6KQE - chains C and D of the 9 polymer chains in the assembly; structure by X-ray diffraction, 3.30 A resolution.

# Chain C
Name: DNA-directed RNA polymerase subunit beta
Source organism: Thermus thermophilus (strain HB8 / ATCC 27634 / DSM 579)
Notes: EC 2.7.7.6
UniProt: Q8RQE9 (RPOB_THET8); residue numbers follow UniProt; this construct covers 1-1119
Sequence (1119 residues; each row starts with the number of its first residue):
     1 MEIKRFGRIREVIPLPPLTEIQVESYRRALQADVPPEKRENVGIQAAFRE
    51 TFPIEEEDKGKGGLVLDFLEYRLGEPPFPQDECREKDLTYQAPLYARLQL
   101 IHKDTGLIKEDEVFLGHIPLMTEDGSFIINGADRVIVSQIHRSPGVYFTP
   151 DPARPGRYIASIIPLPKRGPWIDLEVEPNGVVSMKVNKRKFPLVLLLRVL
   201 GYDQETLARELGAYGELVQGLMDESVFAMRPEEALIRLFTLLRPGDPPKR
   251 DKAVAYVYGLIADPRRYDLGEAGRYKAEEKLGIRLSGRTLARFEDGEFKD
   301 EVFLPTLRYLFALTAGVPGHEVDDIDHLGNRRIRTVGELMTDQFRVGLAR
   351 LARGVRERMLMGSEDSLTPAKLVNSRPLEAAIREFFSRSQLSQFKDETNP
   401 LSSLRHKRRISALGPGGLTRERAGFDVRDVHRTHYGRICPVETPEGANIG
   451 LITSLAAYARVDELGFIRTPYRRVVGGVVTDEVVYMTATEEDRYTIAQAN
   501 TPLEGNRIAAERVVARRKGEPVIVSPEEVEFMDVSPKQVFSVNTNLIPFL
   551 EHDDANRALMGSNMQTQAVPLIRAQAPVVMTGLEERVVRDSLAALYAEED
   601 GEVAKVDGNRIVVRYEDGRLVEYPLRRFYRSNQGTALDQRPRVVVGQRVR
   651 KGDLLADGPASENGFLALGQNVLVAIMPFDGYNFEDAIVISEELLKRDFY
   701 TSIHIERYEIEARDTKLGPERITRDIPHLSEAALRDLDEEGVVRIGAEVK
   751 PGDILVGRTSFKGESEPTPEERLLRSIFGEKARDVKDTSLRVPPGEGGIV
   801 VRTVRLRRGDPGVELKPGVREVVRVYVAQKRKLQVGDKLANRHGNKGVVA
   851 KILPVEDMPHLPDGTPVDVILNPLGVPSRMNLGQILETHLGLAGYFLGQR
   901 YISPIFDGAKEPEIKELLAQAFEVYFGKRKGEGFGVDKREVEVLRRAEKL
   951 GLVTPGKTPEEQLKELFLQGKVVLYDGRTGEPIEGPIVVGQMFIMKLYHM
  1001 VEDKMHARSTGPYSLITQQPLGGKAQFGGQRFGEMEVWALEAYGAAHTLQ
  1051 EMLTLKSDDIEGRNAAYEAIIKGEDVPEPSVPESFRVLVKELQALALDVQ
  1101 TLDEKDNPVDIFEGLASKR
Not modelled in the structure: 57-62, 1119

# Chain D
Name: DNA-directed RNA polymerase subunit beta'
Source organism: Thermus thermophilus (strain HB8 / ATCC 27634 / DSM 579)
Notes: EC 2.7.7.6
UniProt: Q8RQE8 (RPOC_THET8); residues 1-1524 here = UniProt positions 1-1524
Sequence (1524 residues; row label = number of the first residue in the row):
     1 MKKEVRKVRIALASPEKIRSWSYGEVEKPETINYRTLKPERDGLFDERIF
    51 GPIKDYECACGKYKRQRFEGKVCERCGVEVTKSIVRRYRMGHIELATPAA
   101 HIWFVKDVPSKIGTLLDLSATELEQVLYFSKYIVLDPKGAILNGVPVEKR
   151 QLLTDEEYRELRYGKQETYPLPPGVDALVKDGEEVVKGQELAPGVVSRLD
   201 GVALYRFPRRVRVEYVKKERAGLRLPLAAWVEKEAYKPGEILAELPEPYL
   251 FRAEEEGVVELKELEEGAFLVLRREDEPVATYFLPVGMTPLVVHGEIVEK
   301 GQPLAEAKGLLRMPRQVRAAQVEAEEEGETVYLTLFLEWTEPKDYRVQPH
   351 MNVVVPEGARVEAGDKIVAAIDPEEEVIAEAEGVVHLHEPASILVVKARV
   401 YPFEDDVEVSTGDRVAPGDVLADGGKVKSDVYGRVEVDLVRNVVRVVESY
   451 DIDARMGAEAIQQLLKELDLEALEKELLEEMKHPSRARRAKARKRLEVVR
   501 AFLDSGNRPEWMILEAVPVLPPDLRPMVQVDGGRFATSDLNDLYRRLINR
   551 NNRLKKLLAQGAPEIIIRNEKRMLQEAVDALLDNGRRGAPVTNPGSDRPL
   601 RSLTDILSGKQGRFRQNLLGKRVDYSGRSVIVVGPQLKLHQCGLPKRMAL
   651 ELFKPFLLKKMEEKGIAPNVKAARRMLERQRDIKDEVWDALEEVIHGKVV
   701 LLNRAPTLHRLGIQAFQPVLVEGQSIQLHPLVCEAFNADFDGDQMAVHVP
   751 LSSFAQAEARIQMLSAHNLLSPASGEPLAKPSRDIILGLYYITQVRKEKK
   801 GAGLEFATPEEALAAHERGEVALNAPIKVAGRETSVGRLKYVFANPDEAL
   851 LAVAHGIVDLQDVVTVRYMGKRLETSPGRILFARIVAEAVEDEKVAWELI
   901 QLDVPQEKNSLKDLVYQAFLRLGMEKTARLLDALKYYGFTFSTTSGITIG
   951 IDDAVIPEEKKQYLEEADRKLLQIEQAYEMGFLTDRERYDQILQLWTETT
  1001 EKVTQAVFKNFEENYPFNPLYVMAQSGARGNPQQIRQLCGLRGLMQKPSG
  1051 ETFEVPVRSSFREGLTVLEYFISSHGARKGGADTALRTADSGYLTRKLVD
  1101 VTHEIVVREADCGTTNYISVPLFQPDEVTRSLRLRKRADIEAGLYGRVLA
  1151 REVEVLGVRLEEGRYLSMDDVHLLIKAAEAGEIQEVPVRSPLTCQTRYGV
  1201 CQKCYGYDLSMARPVSIGEAVGIVAAQSIGEPGTQLTMRTFHTGGVAGAA
  1251 DITQGLPRVIELFEARRPKAKAVISEIDGVVRIEETEEKLSVFVESEGFS
  1301 KEYKLPKEARLLVKDGDYVEAGQPLTRGAIDPHQLLEAKGPEAVERYLVE
  1351 EIQKVYRAQGVKLHDKHIEIVVRQMMKYVEVTDPGDSRLLEGQVLEKWDV
  1401 EALNERLIAEGKTPVAWKPLLMGVTKSALSTKSWLSAASFQNTTHVLTEA
  1451 AIAGKKDELIGLKENVILGRLIPAGTGSDFVRFTQVVDQKTLKAIEEARK
  1501 EAVEAKERPAARRGVKREQPGKQA
Not modelled in the structure: 1-2, 1238-1251, 1503-1524
Bound ions: Zn2+ site 1: Cys58, Cys60, Cys73, Cys76; Mg2+ site 1: Asp739, Asp741, Asp743 (shared with 1 residue of chain I); Mg2+ site 2 near Lys840 (its only coordinating residue here); Zn2+ site 2: Cys1112, Cys1194, Cys1201, Cys1204

# Chain C / chain D interface
Residue-residue contacts (389; chain C residue first):
  Phe425(C) with Leu1086(D), hydrophobic
  Arg428(C) with Arg1078(D), hydrogen bond (backbone-side chain)
  Asp429(C) with Pro1048(D); Arg1078(D); Lys1079(D), salt bridge
  Val430(C) with Pro1048(D); Ser1074(D); His1075(D), hydrogen bond (backbone-side chain); Arg1078(D)
  His431(C) with Phe1071(D); His1075(D)
  Arg432(C) with Phe1071(D)
  Tyr435(C) with Val1067(D); Phe1071(D)
  Pro440(C) with Ser1074(D); Arg1078(D), hydrogen bond (backbone-side chain)
  Val441(C) with Tyr1070(D), hydrophobic
  Thr443(C) with Arg1078(D)
  Gly446(C) with Ala1085(D)
  Ile449(C) with Arg1078(D); Gly1081(D); Ala1082(D)
  Gly450(C) with Arg1078(D)
  Gln498(C) with Val1067(D); Leu1068(D)
  Glu520(C) with Lys1047(D), salt bridge
  Pro521(C) with Leu1068(D), hydrophobic
  Pro536(C) with Val1067(D), hydrophobic
  Val539(C) with Val1067(D), hydrophobic
  Phe540(C) with Tyr1070(D), hydrophobic
  Leu550(C) with Tyr1070(D)
  Glu551(C) with Gly1064(D); Leu1065(D), hydrogen bond (backbone-backbone)
  His552(C) with Phe1061(D), hydrogen bond (side chain-backbone); Arg1062(D), hydrogen bond (side chain-backbone); Glu1063(D); Gly1064(D)
  Asp553(C) with Phe1061(D); Tyr1070(D), hydrogen bond (backbone-side chain)
  Asp554(C) with Arg1042(D), salt bridge; Phe1061(D)
  Ala555(C) with Tyr1070(D)
  Asn556(C) with Ala1077(D)
  Ala558(C) with Tyr1070(D)
  Ile676(C) with Ile947(D); Thr948(D), hydrogen bond (backbone-side chain)
  Met677(C) with Thr943(D); Ile947(D)
  Pro678(C) with Asp784(D); Ser942(D); Thr943(D); Ile947(D)
  Phe679(C) with Thr943(D)
  Asp680(C) with Pro635(D); Phe939(D); Thr940(D); Thr943(D), hydrogen bond (backbone-side chain)
  Gly681(C) with Val633(D); Pro635(D); Phe939(D)
  Tyr682(C) with Val633(D); Pro635(D); Gln636(D)
  Asn683(C) with Asp784(D)
  Phe684(C) with Val633(D), hydrophobic; Pro730(D); Phe740(D); Ser782(D); Arg783(D); Asp784(D); Phe939(D), hydrophobic
  Glu685(C) with Phe740(D), hydrogen bond (backbone-backbone); Arg783(D), salt bridge; Arg1029(D), salt bridge
  Asp686(C) with Asp739(D)
  Ala687(C) with Val633(D), hydrophobic; Phe740(D), hydrophobic
  Arg713(C) with Gln529(D); Asp531(D); Gly532(D); Gly533(D)
  Lys716(C) with Arg35(D), hydrogen bond (side chain-backbone); Leu37(D)
  Arg735(C) with Arg681(D)
  Glu748(C) with Arg681(D)
  Lys750(C) with Arg681(D)
  Pro751(C) with Arg679(D); Gln680(D), hydrogen bond (backbone-backbone)
  Asp753(C) with Arg679(D), salt bridge; Arg681(D), salt bridge
  Glu764(C) with Lys54(D), salt bridge
  Glu766(C) with Lys64(D)
  Pro767(C) with Arg65(D), hydrogen bond (backbone-side chain)
  Pro769(C) with Arg65(D)
  Gln834(C) with Gln724(D), hydrogen bond
  Val835(C) with Val632(D), hydrophobic; Ser725(D), hydrogen bond (backbone-side chain)
  Gly836(C) with Val630(D); Ser725(D)
  Lys838(C) with Asp741(D)
  Lys846(C) with Asp741(D)
  Gly847(C) with Phe740(D)
  Val848(C) with Ile631(D); Val632(D), hydrophobic; Phe740(D), hydrogen bond (backbone-backbone); Gly742(D)
  Val849(C) with Val632(D)
  Ala850(C) with Val632(D), hydrophobic; Val633(D), hydrophobic
  Asn872(C) with Asp784(D), hydrogen bond
  Pro873(C) with Ile947(D); Ile949(D), hydrophobic
  Leu874(C) with Arg783(D); Asp784(D); Met1023(D), hydrophobic; Ala1028(D), hydrophobic; Arg1029(D), hydrogen bond (backbone-side chain)
  Pro877(C) with Met1023(D), hydrophobic; Arg1029(D); Gln1034(D)
  Ser878(C) with Arg1029(D), hydrogen bond; Gln1034(D)
  Arg879(C) with Arg1029(D)
  Met880(C) with Gln1034(D); Gln1037(D)
  Leu882(C) with Ile951(D), hydrophobic; Leu1038(D), hydrophobic; Arg1062(D)
  Ile885(C) with Ile949(D); Gly950(D); Ile951(D)
  Leu886(C) with Ile951(D), hydrophobic
  His889(C) with Gly950(D); Ile951(D), hydrogen bond (side chain-backbone)
  Phe906(C) with Leu1065(D); Thr1066(D); Val1067(D); Tyr1070(D), hydrophobic
  Glu911(C) with Arg1062(D), salt bridge
  Lys915(C) with Asp952(D), salt bridge
  Arg945(C) with Asp859(D), salt bridge
  Arg946(C) with Tyr791(D), hydrogen bond; Arg796(D); Asp859(D), salt bridge; Gln861(D)
  Lys949(C) with Arg796(D)
  Leu950(C) with Tyr1015(D); Phe1017(D), hydrophobic
  Gln969(C) with Asp952(D)
  Lys971(C) with Thr948(D); Asp953(D), salt bridge
  Ile983(C) with Thr943(D); Thr944(D); Gly946(D)
  Glu984(C) with Tyr791(D), hydrogen bond; Thr944(D), hydrogen bond (backbone-backbone); Ser945(D)
  Gly985(C) with Ser945(D); Gly946(D)
  Pro986(C) with Gly946(D); Thr948(D)
  Ile987(C) with Gly946(D); Thr948(D)
  Val988(C) with Thr948(D), hydrogen bond (backbone-side chain); Ile949(D); Gly950(D)
  Val1001(C) with Ser629(D); Val630(D), hydrophobic; Gln724(D); Ser725(D)
  Glu1002(C) with Gln724(D)
  Lys1004(C) with Arg628(D); Gln744(D)
  Met1005(C) with Arg628(D); Ser629(D); Met648(D), hydrophobic; Gln724(D)
  His1006(C) with Gly627(D); Arg628(D), hydrogen bond (backbone-backbone); Met648(D)
  Ala1007(C) with Gly627(D); Met648(D); Glu651(D)
  Arg1008(C) with Asp624(D), salt bridge; Tyr625(D), hydrogen bond (backbone-backbone); Ser626(D), hydrogen bond (backbone-backbone); Glu651(D); Leu652(D)
  Ser1009(C) with Asp624(D); Tyr625(D), hydrogen bond (backbone-backbone); Glu651(D), hydrogen bond; Lys654(D)
  Thr1010(C) with Asp624(D); Tyr625(D); Arg674(D)
  Gly1011(C) with Asp624(D)
  Tyr1013(C) with Asp624(D), hydrogen bond
  Leu1015(C) with Arg87(D); Val528(D), hydrophobic
  Ile1016(C) with Arg87(D), hydrogen bond (backbone-side chain); Leu524(D); Pro526(D)
  Thr1017(C) with Arg613(D); Asn617(D)
  Gln1018(C) with Arg87(D)
  Gln1019(C) with Asn617(D), hydrogen bond (side chain-backbone); Lys621(D); Arg622(D)
  Pro1020(C) with Arg622(D); Asp624(D)
  Leu1021(C) with Arg622(D)
  Gly1022(C) with Arg622(D)
  Phe1027(C) with Glu651(D)
  Gly1029(C) with Arg622(D), hydrogen bond (backbone-side chain); Val623(D); Ser626(D)
  Gln1030(C) with Arg622(D); Val623(D), hydrogen bond (backbone-backbone); Ser626(D), hydrogen bond (backbone-side chain); Gly627(D); Arg628(D), hydrogen bond
  Arg1031(C) with Arg615(D), hydrogen bond (side chain-backbone); Gln616(D), hydrogen bond (side chain-backbone); Gly620(D); Lys621(D); Arg622(D)
  Phe1032(C) with Gly620(D); Lys621(D), hydrogen bond (backbone-backbone); Ile713(D), hydrophobic; His748(D)
  Glu1034(C) with Arg615(D), salt bridge; Leu619(D); Arg1096(D), salt bridge
  Met1035(C) with Thr707(D)
  Glu1036(C) with Asn703(D); Thr707(D), hydrogen bond; Ile713(D)
  Val1037(C) with Leu619(D)
  Trp1038(C) with Arg1096(D); Val1099(D); Ile1223(D); Gln1227(D), hydrogen bond (backbone-side chain)
  Ala1039(C) with Thr707(D); Arg710(D); Ile713(D), hydrophobic; Gln1227(D)
  Leu1040(C) with Met763(D), hydrophobic
  Glu1041(C) with Ile1223(D); Leu1462(D); Val1466(D); Ile1472(D)
  Ala1042(C) with Arg710(D), hydrogen bond (backbone-side chain); Ile1223(D), hydrophobic; Gln1227(D)
  Tyr1043(C) with Arg710(D), hydrogen bond (side chain-backbone); Leu711(D); Ile713(D), hydrogen bond (side chain-backbone); Gln714(D); Gln762(D), hydrogen bond (backbone-side chain); Met763(D), hydrophobic
  Gly1044(C) with Gln762(D); Ala1474(D); Gly1475(D); Thr1476(D), hydrogen bond (backbone-backbone)
  Ala1045(C) with Glu758(D); Gln762(D); Thr1476(D)
  Ala1046(C) with Glu758(D), hydrogen bond (backbone-side chain); Leu1471(D); Ile1472(D), hydrophobic; Thr1476(D), hydrogen bond (backbone-side chain); Gly1477(D)
  His1047(C) with Phe754(D); Glu758(D), hydrogen bond (backbone-side chain); Leu1471(D); Thr1476(D)
  Thr1048(C) with Leu701(D); Ala755(D), hydrogen bond (side chain-backbone); Glu758(D), hydrogen bond
  Leu1049(C) with Ile1472(D), hydrophobic
  Gln1050(C) with Gly1469(D), hydrogen bond (side chain-backbone); Arg1470(D); Leu1471(D)
  Glu1051(C) with Pro750(D); Leu751(D), hydrogen bond (side chain-backbone); Ser752(D), hydrogen bond (side chain-backbone); Ala755(D)
  Met1052(C) with Val623(D); His748(D)
  Leu1053(C) with Lys621(D); Val1466(D)
  Thr1054(C) with Gly1469(D)
  Lys1056(C) with Val623(D); Asp624(D), hydrogen bond (backbone-backbone); Tyr625(D); Val749(D), hydrogen bond (side chain-backbone); Pro750(D); Leu751(D)
  Ser1057(C) with Lys621(D); Arg622(D), hydrogen bond (side chain-backbone)
  Asp1058(C) with Lys621(D)
  Tyr1067(C) with Tyr625(D); Pro655(D), hydrophobic; Leu658(D); Arg674(D), hydrogen bond
  Ile1070(C) with Pro655(D), hydrophobic; Phe656(D), hydrophobic; Lys659(D)
  Ile1071(C) with Pro655(D), hydrophobic; Lys659(D)
  Lys1072(C) with Lys659(D)
  Gly1073(C) with Lys659(D)
  Asp1075(C) with Ser753(D), hydrogen bond
  Val1076(C) with Ser752(D)
  Pro1082(C) with Leu1468(D)
  Glu1083(C) with Arg87(D), salt bridge; Tyr88(D), hydrogen bond
  Ser1084(C) with Leu618(D)
  Phe1085(C) with Leu1468(D), hydrophobic
  Arg1086(C) with Tyr88(D)
  Val1087(C) with Arg613(D)
  Leu1088(C) with Leu607(D), hydrophobic; Phe614(D), hydrophobic
  Lys1090(C) with Tyr88(D); Met90(D); Leu520(D); Leu524(D)
  Glu1091(C) with Leu520(D); Ile606(D); Leu607(D); Arg613(D), salt bridge
  Leu1092(C) with Leu607(D), hydrophobic; Leu1447(D), hydrophobic
  Gln1093(C) with Trp21(D); Met90(D); Pro518(D)
  Ala1094(C) with Met90(D); Pro518(D), hydrophobic; Leu520(D), hydrophobic; Leu582(D); Leu603(D)
  Leu1095(C) with His101(D), hydrogen bond (backbone-side chain); Trp103(D), hydrophobic; Leu603(D), hydrophobic; Leu607(D), hydrophobic
  Ala1096(C) with Ala13(D), hydrogen bond (backbone-backbone); His101(D); Leu514(D), hydrophobic
  Leu1097(C) with Ala11(D); Trp21(D); Trp103(D), hydrophobic; Ala1451(D), hydrophobic
  Asp1098(C) with Arg9(D); Ile10(D); Ala11(D), hydrogen bond (backbone-backbone); Lys17(D), salt bridge; Trp21(D)
  Val1099(C) with Val8(D), hydrophobic; Arg9(D); Ile10(D), hydrophobic
  Gln1100(C) with Val8(D); Arg9(D), hydrogen bond (backbone-backbone)
  Thr1101(C) with Val5(D); Lys7(D)
  Leu1102(C) with Val5(D); Arg6(D), hydrogen bond (backbone-backbone); Lys7(D), hydrogen bond (backbone-backbone); Arg9(D)
  Asp1103(C) with Glu4(D); Arg6(D); Lys7(D)
  Glu1104(C) with Arg6(D); Lys7(D)
  Asp1106(C) with Lys7(D), salt bridge; Lys1456(D), salt bridge
  Val1109(C) with Val5(D), hydrophobic
  Phe1112(C) with Tyr88(D), hydrophobic
  Leu1115(C) with Tyr23(D); Lys82(D); Ile84(D), hydrophobic; Val85(D), hydrophobic; Arg89(D), hydrogen bond (backbone-side chain)
  Ala1116(C) with Tyr23(D); Tyr88(D), hydrophobic
  Ser1117(C) with Tyr23(D), hydrogen bond (backbone-side chain)
  Lys1118(C) with Arg19(D), hydrogen bond (side chain-backbone); Ser20(D), hydrogen bond (side chain-backbone); Ser22(D), hydrogen bond (side chain-backbone); Tyr23(D), hydrogen bond (backbone-side chain)
Interface residues without a listed pair, chain C (184 interface residues in all): His434, Cys439, Ala447, Val514, Arg516, Ala732, Gly752, Thr768, Arg772, Val876, Gly951, Leu968, Arg978, Gly1033, Ile1060
Interface residues without a listed pair, chain D (199 interface residues in all): Lys3, Leu12, Ile18, Phe104, Pro521, Asp523, Tyr544, Thr604, Val670, Glu678, Leu708, Cys733, Ala746, Asn768, Leu787, Glu798, Leu1020, Phe1053, Val1055, Ile1072, Asp1083, Thr1095, Ala1220, Val1224, Trp1434, Ile1467

# Summary
Chain C and chain D form an interface of 184 and 199 residues respectively, with 72 hydrogen bonds and 21 salt
bridges. Polar pairs include Asp429(C)-Lys1079(D), Glu520(C)-Lys1047(D) and Asp554(C)-Arg1042(D). The Zn2+
site 1 is built by Cys58(D), Cys60(D), Cys73(D) and Cys76(D).
Here chain C is DNA-directed RNA polymerase subunit beta and chain D is DNA-directed RNA polymerase subunit
beta', both from Thermus thermophilus (strain HB8 / ATCC 27634 / DSM 579). Entry 6KQE (Thermus thermophilus
initial transcription complex comprising sigma A and 5'-OH RNA of 4 nt) was determined by X-ray diffraction
together with 6KQD, 6KQF, 6KQG, 6KQH, 6KQL, 6KQM and 6 further entries from the same study.
